Entry 2JIU (X-ray diffraction, 3.05 A resolution); this record covers chain A.

Chain A:
Protein: Epidermal growth factor receptor
Source organism: Homo sapiens
Notes: EC 2.7.1.112; fragment: kinase domain, residues 695-1022
UniProtKB: P00533 (EGFR_HUMAN); numbering as in UniProt (aligned over 695-1022)
Sequence (328 residues; numbered 695 to 1022; the number before each row is that of its first residue):
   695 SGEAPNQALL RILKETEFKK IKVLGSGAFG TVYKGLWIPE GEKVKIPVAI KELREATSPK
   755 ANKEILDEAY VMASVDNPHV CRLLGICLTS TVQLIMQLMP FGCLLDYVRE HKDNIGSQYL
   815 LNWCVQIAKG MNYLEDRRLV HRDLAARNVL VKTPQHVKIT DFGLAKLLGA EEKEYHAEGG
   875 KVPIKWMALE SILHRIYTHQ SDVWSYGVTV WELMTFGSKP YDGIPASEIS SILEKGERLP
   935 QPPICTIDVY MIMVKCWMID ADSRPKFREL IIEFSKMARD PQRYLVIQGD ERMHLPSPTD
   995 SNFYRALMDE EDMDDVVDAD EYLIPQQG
Not modelled in the structure: 695, 993-1009, 1017-1022
Differences from the reference sequence: engineered mutation Met790 (Thr in P00533)
Small-molecule neighbours: AEE (6-{4-[(4-ethylpiperazin-1-yl)methyl]phenyl}-N-[(1R)-1-phenylethyl]-7H-pyrrolo[2,3-d]pyrimidin-4-amine): Leu718, Val726, Ala743, Ile744, Lys745, Leu788, Met790, Gln791, Leu792, Met793, Pro794, Phe795, Gly796, Asp800, Glu804, Leu844, Thr854, Asp855
Reported in the primary citation:
  - mutagenesis - T790M, T790M/L858R (Kd 18.6 nM), L858R (Kd = 1.1 nM): decreased binding to AEE
  - conformationally variable residues (side-chain flip): Met790
  - contacts within the chain: Met766-Met790 (hydrophobic contact), Leu777-Met790 (hydrophobic contact)
  - binding site for AEE: Met790
  - mutagenesis - T790M (Kd = 4.6 nM), L858R (Kd = 2.4 nM): increased binding to gefitinib
  - mutagenesis - T790M/L858R (Kd = 10.9 nM): decreased binding to gefitinib
  - mutagenesis - T790M (5-fold), L858R: increased catalytic activity
  - mutagenesis - T790M: unchanged binding to ATP
  - mutagenesis - T790M/L858R (Km[ATP] = 8.4 uM): increased binding to ATP
  - mutagenesis - L858R (Km[ATP] = 148 uM): decreased binding to ATP
  - mutagenesis - T790M/L858R: decreased catalytic activity

Summary:
Ligands of chain A: compound AEE. The paper reports a binding site for AEE at Met790; T790M, T790M/L858R and
L858R reduce binding to AEE.
Chain A is Epidermal growth factor receptor (Homo sapiens); the structure, Crystal structure of EGFR kinase
domain T790M mutation in complex with AEE788, was determined by X-ray diffraction, deposited together with
2JIT and 2JIV.
